PDB entry 5W6G | X-ray diffraction, 2.79 A resolution | chains A and L of the 4 polymer chains in the assembly

Chain A:
Molecule: Hemagglutinin HA1
Organism: Influenza A virus (A/Solomon Islands/3/2006(H1N1))
UniProt: A7UPX0 (A7UPX0_9INFA); residues 5-330 here correspond to UniProt positions 18-343 (UniProt number = residue number + 13)
Sequence (334 residues; each row starts with the number of its first residue; numbers below 1 keep their minus sign (Ala-3 is residue -3)):
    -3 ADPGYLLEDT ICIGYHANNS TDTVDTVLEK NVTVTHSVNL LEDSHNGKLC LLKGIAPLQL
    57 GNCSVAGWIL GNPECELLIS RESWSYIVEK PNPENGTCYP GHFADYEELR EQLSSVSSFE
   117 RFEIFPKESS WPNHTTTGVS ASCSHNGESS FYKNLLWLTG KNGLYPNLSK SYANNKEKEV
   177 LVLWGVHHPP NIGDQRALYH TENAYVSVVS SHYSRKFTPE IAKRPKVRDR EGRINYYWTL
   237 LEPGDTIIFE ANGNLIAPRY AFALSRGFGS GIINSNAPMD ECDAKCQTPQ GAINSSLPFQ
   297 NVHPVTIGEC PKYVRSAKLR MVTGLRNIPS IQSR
Disordered / not traced: -3 to 0, 327-330
Differences from the reference sequence: expression tag (-3 to 4)
Disulfides: Cys46-Cys278, Cys59-Cys71, Cys94-Cys139, Cys282-Cys306
Glycans and other covalent adducts: N-acetylglucosamine (NAG) linked to Asn27, Asn58, Asn91, Asn129, Asn290
What the authors report for this chain:
  - mutagenesis - K166Q: decreased binding to Fab6649
  - mutagenesis - S165N/K166Q: abolished binding to Fab6649

Chain L:
Molecule: 6649 antibody light chain
Organism: Homo sapiens
UniProt: Q6GMX4 (Q6GMX4_HUMAN); residues 118-218 here correspond to UniProt positions 136-236 (UniProt number = residue number + 18)
Sequence (218 residues; each row starts with the number of its first residue):
     1 QSVLTQPPSV SGAPGQRVSI SCTGTHSNIG AGFDVHWYQQ LPGTAPKLLI YANNNRPSGV
    61 PDRFSGSKSG SSASLAITGL QAEDEADYYC QSFDSILSGD LVFGGGTKLT VLGQPKGAPS
   121 VTLFPPSSEE LQANKATLVC LISDFYPGAV TVAWKADSSP VKAGVETTTP SKQSNNKYAA
   181 SSYLSLTPEQ WKSHRSYSCQ VTHEGSTVEK TVAPTECS
Disordered / not traced: 1, 216-218
Disulfides: Cys22-Cys90, Cys140-Cys199

How chain A and chain L interact:
Contacting residue pairs (14):
  Ser125(A) with Ala31(L); Phe33(L); Ser95(L), hydrogen bond (backbone-side chain)
  Ser126(A) with Ser95(L)
  Pro128(A) with His26(L); Ser27(L); Ser95(L)
  Asn129(A) with His26(L), hydrogen bond; Ile96(L)
  Ser165(A) with Leu97(L); Ser98(L)
  Lys166(A) with Ser95(L), hydrogen bond (side chain-backbone); Leu97(L), hydrogen bond (side chain-backbone); Ser98(L)
Also at the interface, not in a pair above, chain A (8 interface residues in all): Glu124, Asn163
The authors on this interface:
  - epitope / paratope residues, chain A: Ser125(A)

Overview:
The chain A/chain L interface involves 8 residues from each chain, with 4 hydrogen bonds. Polar contacts
include Ser125(A)-Ser95(L), Asn129(A)-His26(L) and Lys166(A)-Ser95(L). Covalently linked N-acetylglucosamine:
at Asn27(A), Asn58(A), Asn91(A), Asn129(A) and Asn290(A). The paper reports that K166Q of chain A reduces
binding to Fab6649; the epitope/paratope residue Ser125(A).
Chain A is Hemagglutinin HA1 (Influenza A virus (A/Solomon Islands/3/2006(H1N1))) and chain L is 6649 antibody
light chain (Homo sapiens); the structure, Human antibody 6649 in complex with influenza hemagglutinin H1
Solomon Islands, was determined by X-ray diffraction.
